Entry 1QHP (X-ray diffraction, 1.70 A resolution); this record covers chain A.

Chain A:
Molecule: Alpha-amylase
Source organism: Geobacillus stearothermophilus
Notes: EC 3.2.1.133; fragment: intact protein, all 5 domains
Reference sequence: P19531 (AMYM_BACST); aligned to UniProt positions 34-719 over residues 1-686 (the alignment contains insertions or deletions, so no single offset holds)
Sequence (686 residues; each row starts with the number of its first residue):
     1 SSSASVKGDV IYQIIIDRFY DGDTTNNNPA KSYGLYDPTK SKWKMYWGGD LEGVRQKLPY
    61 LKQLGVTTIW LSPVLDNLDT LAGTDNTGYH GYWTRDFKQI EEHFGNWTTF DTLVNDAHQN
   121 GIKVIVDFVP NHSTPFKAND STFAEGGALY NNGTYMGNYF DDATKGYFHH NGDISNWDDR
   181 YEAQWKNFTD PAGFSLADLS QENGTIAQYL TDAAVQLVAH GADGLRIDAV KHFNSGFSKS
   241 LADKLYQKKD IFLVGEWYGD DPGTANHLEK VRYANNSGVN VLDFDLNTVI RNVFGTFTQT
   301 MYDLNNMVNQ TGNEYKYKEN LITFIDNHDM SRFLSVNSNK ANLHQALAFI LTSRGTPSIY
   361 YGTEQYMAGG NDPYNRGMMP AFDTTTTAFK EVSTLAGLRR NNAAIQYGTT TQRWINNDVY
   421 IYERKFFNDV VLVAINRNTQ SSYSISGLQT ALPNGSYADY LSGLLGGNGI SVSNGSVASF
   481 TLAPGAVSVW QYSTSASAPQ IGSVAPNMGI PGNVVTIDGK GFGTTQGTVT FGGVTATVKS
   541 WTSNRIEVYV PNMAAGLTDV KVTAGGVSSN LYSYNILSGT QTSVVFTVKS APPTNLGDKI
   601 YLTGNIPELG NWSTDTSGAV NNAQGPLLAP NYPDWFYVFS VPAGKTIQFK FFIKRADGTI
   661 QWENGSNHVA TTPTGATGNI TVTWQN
Differences from the reference sequence: conflict Asp76 (Asn109 in P19531), Ala346 (Leu378 in P19531), Ala348 (Ser380 in P19531), Ile350 (Ser382 in P19531), Thr356 (Arg387 in P19531), Ser358 (Pro389 in P19531); insertion (221-223, 352-353)
Metal / ion sites: Ca2+ site 1: Asp21, Asp23, Asn26, Asn27, Gly48, Asp50; Ca2+ site 2: Asp76, Asn77, Asp79, Glu101, Glu102; Ca2+ site 3: Asn131, Gln184, Asp198, His232

In short:
Asp21, Asp23, Asn26, Asn27, Gly48 and Asp50 form the Ca2+ site 1. Asp76, Asn77, Asp79, Glu101 and Glu102 form
the Ca2+ site 2.
Chain A is Alpha-amylase (Geobacillus stearothermophilus); the structure, Five-domain alpha-amylase from
bacillus stearothermophilus, maltose complex, was determined by X-ray diffraction together with 1QHO from the
same study.
